3KWY - chains A and B; structure by X-ray diffraction, 2.30 A resolution.

[Chain A]
Protein: Retinoic acid receptor RXR-alpha
Source organism: Homo sapiens
Notes: fragment: ligand binding domain
UniProtKB: P19793 (RXRA_HUMAN); residue numbers follow UniProt; this construct covers 223-462
Sequence (244 residues; each row starts with the number of its first residue):
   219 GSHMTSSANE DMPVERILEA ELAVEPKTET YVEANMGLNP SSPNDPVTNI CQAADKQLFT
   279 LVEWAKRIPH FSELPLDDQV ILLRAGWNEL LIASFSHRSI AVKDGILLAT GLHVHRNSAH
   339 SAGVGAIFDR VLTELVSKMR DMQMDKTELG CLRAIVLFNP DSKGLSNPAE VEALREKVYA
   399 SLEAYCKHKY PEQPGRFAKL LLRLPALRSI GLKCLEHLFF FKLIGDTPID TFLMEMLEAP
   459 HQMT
Disordered / not traced: 219-228, 245-262, 445-446, 459-462
Differences from the reference sequence: expression tag (219-222)
Residues lining bound ligands: triphenylstannanyl (T9T): Val-265, Ile-268, Ala-272, Trp-305, Asn-306, Leu-309, Ile-310, Phe-313, Ile-324, Val-342, Ile-345, Phe-346, Val-349, Cys-432, His-435, Leu-436
Swiss-Prot annotation at these positions:
  - region: Arg-348 to Gly-368 (Required for nuclear export)
  - binding site (9-cis-retinoate): Arg-316, Ala-327
  - binding site (all-trans-retinoate): Arg-316, Ala-327
  - modified residue (Phosphoserine): Ser-259, Ser-260
  - mutagenesis: Val-280 (V280A: Abolished ubiquitination and degradation by UBR5), Glu-352 to Thr-462 (No impact on acetylation by EP300), Met-357 to Met-360 (Abolishes nuclear export), Leu-418 to Leu-430 (Abolishes nuclear localization), Glu-434 (E434N/Q/K/A: As a heterodimer with NR1H4, impairs interaction with coactivator NCOA1. Impairs transcriptional activity)

[Chain B]
Protein: Nuclear receptor coactivator 2 peptide
Notes: fragment: Nuclear Receptor box 2
UniProtKB: Q15596 (NCOA2_HUMAN); residue numbers follow UniProt; this construct covers 686-698
Sequence (13 residues; each row starts with the number of its first residue):
   686 KHKILHRLLQ DSS
Disordered / not traced: 686, 697-698

[Interface between chain A and chain B]
Contacting residue pairs (25):
  Phe-277(A) with Leu-693(B), hydrophobic
  Val-280(A) with Leu-690(B), hydrophobic; Leu-693(B), hydrophobic; Leu-694(B), hydrophobic
  Lys-284(A) with Leu-693(B), hydrogen bond (side chain-backbone); Leu-694(B), hydrogen bond (side chain-backbone); Asp-696(B), salt bridge
  Leu-294(A) with Leu-694(B), hydrophobic
  Gln-297(A) with Leu-694(B)
  Val-298(A) with His-687(B); Leu-690(B); His-691(B); Leu-694(B), hydrophobic
  Leu-301(A) with Leu-690(B), hydrophobic; Leu-694(B), hydrophobic
  Arg-302(A) with His-687(B); Leu-690(B)
  Thr-449(A) with Ile-689(B)
  Phe-450(A) with Ile-689(B), hydrophobic; Leu-693(B), hydrophobic
  Glu-453(A) with His-687(B); Lys-688(B), hydrogen bond (side chain-backbone); Ile-689(B), hydrogen bond (side chain-backbone); Leu-690(B), hydrogen bond (side chain-backbone)
  Pro-458(A) with His-687(B), hydrogen bond (backbone-side chain)
Interface residues without a listed pair, chain A (16 interface residues in all): Phe-289, Asp-295, Met-454, Ala-457
Interface residues without a listed pair, chain B (9 interface residues in all): Gln-695

[In short]
The interface between chain A and chain B involves 16 residues on one side and 9 on the other, with 6 hydrogen
bonds and 1 salt bridge. Polar pairs include Lys-284(A)/Asp-696(B), Lys-284(A)/Leu-693(B) and
Lys-284(A)/Leu-694(B). Ligands of chain A: triphenylstannanyl.
Here chain A is Retinoic acid receptor RXR-alpha (Homo sapiens) and chain B is Nuclear receptor coactivator 2
peptide. Entry 3KWY (Crystal structure of RXRalpha ligand binding domain in complex with triphenyltin and a
coactivator fragment) was determined by X-ray diffraction.
